1GY7 - chains A and B; structure by X-ray diffraction, 1.60 A resolution.

# Chain A (and B)
Name: Nuclear transport factor 2
Organism: Saccharomyces cerevisiae
Notes: chain B of this document is another copy of the same molecule, construct and numbering; everything in this record applies to it too
Reference sequence: P33331 (NTF2_YEAST); numbering as in UniProt (aligned over 1-125)
Amino-acid sequence (125 residues; numbered 1 to 125; the number before each row is that of its first residue):
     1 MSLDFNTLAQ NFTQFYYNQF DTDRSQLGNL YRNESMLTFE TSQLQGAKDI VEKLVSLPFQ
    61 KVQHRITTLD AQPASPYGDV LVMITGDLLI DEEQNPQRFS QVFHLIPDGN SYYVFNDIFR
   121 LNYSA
Disordered / not traced: 1-3, 125 (chain B: 1-2, 125)
Sequence notes: engineered mutation Tyr-77 (Asn in P33331)
Swiss-Prot annotation at these positions:
  - modified residue: Ser-2 (N-acetylserine)
  - cross-link: Lys-53 (Glycyl lysine isopeptide (Lys-Gly) (interchain with G-Cter in ubiquitin))
Reported in the primary citation:
  - mutagenesis - N77Y: increased binding to nucleoporin cores (proposed by the authors, not directly observed)
  - mutagenesis - Q43D/Q45D: unchanged binding to RanGDP
  - mutagenesis - Q43D/Q45D: decreased growth
  - mutagenesis - Q43D/Q45D: decreased localization to nuclear rim
  - mutagenesis - Q43D/Q45D: decreased binding to nucleoporins
  - mutagenesis - Q43D/Q45D: unchanged expression
  - mutagenesis - Q43D/Q45D: decreased localization to Ran-GFP

# Interface between chain A and chain B
Contacting residue pairs (57; chain A residue first):
  Met-36(A) / Gln-72(B)  hydrogen bond (backbone-side chain)
  Met-36(A) / Pro-73(B)
  Leu-37(A) / Gln-72(B)
  Thr-38(A) / Gln-72(B)  hydrogen bond
  Gln-43(A) / Leu-3(B)
  Thr-68(A) / Arg-120(B)
  Asp-70(A) / Thr-38(B)
  Asp-70(A) / Ile-118(B)
  Asp-70(A) / Arg-120(B)  salt bridge
  Gln-72(A) / Met-36(B)
  Gln-72(A) / Leu-37(B)
  Gln-72(A) / Thr-38(B)  hydrogen bond
  Gln-72(A) / Asn-116(B)
  Gln-72(A) / Asp-117(B)  hydrogen bond (side chain-backbone)
  Gln-72(A) / Ile-118(B)
  Pro-73(A) / Met-36(B)
  Pro-73(A) / Phe-115(B)
  Pro-73(A) / Asn-116(B)
  Ala-74(A) / His-104(B)  hydrogen bond (backbone-side chain)
  Ala-74(A) / Phe-115(B)
  Ala-74(A) / Asn-116(B)
  Ser-75(A) / Phe-115(B)
  Leu-81(A) / Leu-81(B)  hydrophobic
  Leu-81(A) / Val-102(B)  hydrophobic
  Leu-81(A) / Asn-116(B)
  Met-83(A) / Ser-100(B)
  Met-83(A) / Val-102(B)  hydrophobic
  Met-83(A) / Ile-118(B)  hydrophobic
  Met-83(A) / Arg-120(B)
  Arg-98(A) / Arg-98(B)
  Arg-98(A) / Asn-122(B)
  Ser-100(A) / Met-83(B)
  Ser-100(A) / Thr-85(B)
  Ser-100(A) / Ser-100(B)  hydrogen bond
  Ser-100(A) / Asn-122(B)
  Gln-101(A) / Met-83(B)
  Val-102(A) / Met-83(B)  hydrophobic
  Val-102(A) / Val-102(B)  hydrophobic
  His-104(A) / Ala-74(B)  hydrogen bond (side chain-backbone)
  Phe-115(A) / Pro-73(B)
  Phe-115(A) / Ala-74(B)
  Phe-115(A) / Ser-75(B)
  Asn-116(A) / Gln-72(B)
  Asn-116(A) / Pro-73(B)
  Asn-116(A) / Ala-74(B)
  Asn-116(A) / Leu-81(B)
  Asp-117(A) / Gln-72(B)  hydrogen bond (backbone-side chain)
  Ile-118(A) / Asp-70(B)
  Ile-118(A) / Gln-72(B)
  Ile-118(A) / Met-83(B)  hydrophobic
  Arg-120(A) / Asp-70(B)  salt bridge
  Arg-120(A) / Met-83(B)
  Asn-122(A) / Thr-85(B)
  Asn-122(A) / Arg-98(B)
  Asn-122(A) / Asn-122(B)  hydrogen bond
  Tyr-123(A) / Arg-98(B)
  Ser-124(A) / Arg-98(B)
Also at the interface, not in a pair above, chain A (29 interface residues in all): Glu-40, Leu-69, Thr-85, Phe-119
Also at the interface, not in a pair above, chain B (28 interface residues in all): Thr-41, Thr-68, Pro-76, Gln-101, Phe-119, Ser-124

# Overview
29 residues of chain A face 28 of chain B across their interface; the contacts include 9 hydrogen bonds and 2
salt bridges. Polar pairs include Asp-70(A)/Arg-120(B), Met-36(A)/Gln-72(B) and Thr-38(A)/Gln-72(B). From the
paper: N77Y of chain A increases binding to nucleoporin cores; Q43D/Q45D of chain A reduce growth.
Chain A and chain B are both Nuclear transport factor 2 (Saccharomyces cerevisiae); the structure, N77Y point
mutant of S.Cerevisiae NTF2, was determined by X-ray diffraction together with 1GY5, 1GY6 and 1GYB from the
same study.
